Entry 1I4K (X-ray diffraction, 2.50 A resolution); this record covers chains B and C of the 7 polymer chains in the assembly.

== Chain B (and C) ==
Protein: Putative snrnp sm-like protein
Source organism: Archaeoglobus fulgidus
Notes: chain C of this document is another copy of the same molecule, construct and numbering; everything in this record applies to it too
Reference sequence: O29386 (RUXX_ARCFU); residues 1-77 here = UniProt positions 1-77
Sequence (77 residues; row label = number of the first residue in the row):
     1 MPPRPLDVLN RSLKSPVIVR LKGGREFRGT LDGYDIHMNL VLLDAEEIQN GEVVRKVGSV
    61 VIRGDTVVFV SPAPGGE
Disordered / not traced: 1, 74-77 (chain C: 1-2, 74-77)
From the paper describing this entry:
  - specificity-determining residues: Ile36 (proposed by the authors, not directly observed)

== Interface between chain B and chain C ==
Residue-residue contacts - 40 pairs, chain B then chain C:
  Pro2(B) with Asn10(C); Tyr34(C), hydrophobic
  Pro3(B) with Asp32(C); Gly33(C); Tyr34(C), hydrogen bond (backbone-backbone)
  Pro5(B) with Tyr34(C); Asp35(C); Asn39(C); Val41(C), hydrophobic; Val61(C)
  Ile18(B) with Arg55(C)
  Arg20(B) with Arg25(C); Arg55(C)
  Leu21(B) with Arg25(C)
  Lys22(B) with Lys22(C); Thr66(C), hydrogen bond
  Gly24(B) with Arg25(C)
  Glu26(B) with Arg55(C), salt bridge
  Ile36(B) with His37(C)
  His37(B) with Arg63(C), hydrogen bond (backbone-side chain)
  Met38(B) with Val61(C), hydrophobic; Arg63(C)
  Gly64(B) with Arg63(C), hydrogen bond (backbone-side chain)
  Asp65(B) with Arg63(C)
  Val67(B) with Arg63(C)
  Val68(B) with Leu21(C), hydrophobic; Ile62(C); Arg63(C), hydrogen bond (backbone-backbone); Thr66(C)
  Phe69(B) with Phe27(C), hydrophobic; Glu47(C); Arg55(C); Val60(C), hydrophobic; Val61(C); Ile62(C), hydrophobic
  Val70(B) with Val60(C); Val61(C), hydrogen bond (backbone-backbone)
  Ser71(B) with Ser59(C); Val60(C)
  Pro72(B) with Ser59(C)
Also at the interface, not in a pair above, chain B (24 interface residues in all): Leu6, Val8, Leu9, Gly23
Also at the interface, not in a pair above, chain C (23 interface residues in all): Leu13, Leu40, Val57

== Summary ==
24 residues of chain B face 23 of chain C across their interface, with 6 hydrogen bonds and 1 salt bridge.
Polar contacts include Glu26(B)-Arg55(C), Lys22(B)-Thr66(C) and His37(B)-Arg63(C). From the paper: the
specificity determinant Ile36(B).
Chain B and chain C are both Putative snrnp sm-like protein (Archaeoglobus fulgidus); the structure, Crystal
structure of an sm-like protein (af-SM1) from archaeoglobus fulgidus at 2.5A resolution, was determined by
X-ray diffraction, deposited together with 1I5L.
